4I55 - chains B and F of the 6 polymer chains in the assembly; structure by X-ray diffraction, 2.20 A resolution.

== Chain B ==
Name: Tubulin beta-2B chain
From: Bos taurus
UniProt: Q6B856 (TBB2B_BOVIN); the author numbering skips numbers that UniProt does not, so the offset changes along the chain: 1-42 = UniProt 1-42; 45-360 = UniProt 43-358; 369-455 = UniProt 359-445
Amino-acid sequence (445 residues; each row starts with the number of its first residue; note: 10 numbers in that range are skipped by the numbering (no residue carries them; nothing is unmodelled there)):
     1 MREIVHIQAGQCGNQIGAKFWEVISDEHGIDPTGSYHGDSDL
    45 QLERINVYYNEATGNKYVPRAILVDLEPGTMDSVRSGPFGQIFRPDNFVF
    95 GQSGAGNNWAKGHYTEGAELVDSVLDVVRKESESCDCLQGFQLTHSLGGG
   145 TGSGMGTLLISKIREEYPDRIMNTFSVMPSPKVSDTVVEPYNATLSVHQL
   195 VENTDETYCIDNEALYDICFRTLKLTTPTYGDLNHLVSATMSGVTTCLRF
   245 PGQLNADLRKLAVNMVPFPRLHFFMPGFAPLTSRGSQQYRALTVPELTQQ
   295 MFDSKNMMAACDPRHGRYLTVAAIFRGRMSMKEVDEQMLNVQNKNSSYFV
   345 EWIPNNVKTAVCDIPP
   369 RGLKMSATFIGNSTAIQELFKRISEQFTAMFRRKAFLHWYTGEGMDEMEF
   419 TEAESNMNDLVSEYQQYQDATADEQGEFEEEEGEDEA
Unresolved in the structure: 279-281, 439-455
Ion coordination: Mg2+: Gln-11 (together with GDP); Ca2+ near Glu-113 (its only coordinating residue here)
Residues lining bound ligands: GDP (guanosine-5'-diphosphate): Gly-10, Gln-11, Cys-12, Gln-15, Ile-16, Asp-69, Asn-101, Ser-140, Gly-142, Gly-143, Gly-144, Thr-145, Gly-146, Val-171, Pro-173, Val-177, Asp-179, Glu-183, Asn-206, Leu-209, Tyr-224, Leu-227, Asn-228
UniProt features mapped onto this chain:
  - motif: Met-1 to Ile-4 (MREI motif)
  - binding site (GTP): Gln-11, Glu-71, Ser-140, Gly-144, Thr-145, Gly-146, Asn-206, Asn-228
  - binding site (Mg(2+)): Glu-71
  - modified residue: Ser-40 (Phosphoserine), Thr-57 (Phosphothreonine), Lys-60 (N6-acetyllysine), Ser-174 (Phosphoserine), Thr-287 (Phosphothreonine), Thr-292 (Phosphothreonine), Arg-320 (Omega-N-methylarginine), Glu-448 (5-glutamyl polyglutamate)
  - cross-link (Glycyl lysine isopeptide (Lys-Gly)): Lys-60 (interchain with G-Cter in ubiquitin), Lys-326 (interchain with G-Cter in ubiquitin)

== Chain F ==
Name: Tubulin tyrosine ligase, TTL
From: Gallus gallus
UniProt: E1BQ43 (E1BQ43_CHICK); residues 1-378 here = UniProt positions 1-378
Amino-acid sequence (384 residues; each row starts with the number of its first residue):
     1 MYTFVVRDENSSVYAEVSRLLLATGQWKRLRKDNPRFNLMLGERNRLPFG
    51 RLGHEPGLVQLVNYYRGADKLCRKASLVKLIKTSPELSESCTWFPESYVI
   101 YPTNLKTPVAPAQNGIRHLINNTRTDEREVFLAAYNRRREGREGNVWIAK
   151 SSAGAKGEGILISSEASELLDFIDEQGQVHVIQKYLEKPLLLEPGHRKFD
   201 IRSWVLVDHLYNIYLYREGVLRTSSEPYNSANFQDKTCHLTNHCIQKEYS
   251 KNYGRYEEGNEMFFEEFNQYLMDALNTTLENSILLQIKHIIRSCLMCIEP
   301 AISTKHLHYQSFQLFGFDFMVDEELKVWLIEVNGAPACAQKLYAELCQGI
   351 VDVAISSVFPLADTGQKTSQPTSIFIKLHHHHHH
Unresolved in the structure: 107-124, 153-157, 363-370
Sequence notes: expression tag (379-384)
Ion coordination: Mg2+ site 1: Asp-318 (together with AMP-PCP); Mg2+ site 2: Glu-331 (together with AMP-PCP)
Residues lining bound ligands: AMP-PCP (ACP; phosphomethylphosphonic acid adenylate ester): Lys-74, Ile-148, Lys-150, Gln-183, Lys-184, Tyr-185, Leu-186, Lys-198, Asp-200, Arg-202, Arg-222, His-239, Leu-240, Thr-241, Asn-242, Asp-318, Met-320, Ile-330, Glu-331, Asn-333

== How chain B and chain F interact ==
Contacting residue pairs (12):
  Arg-311(B) with Arg-31(F)
  Leu-333(B) with Pro-56(F); Gly-57(F)
  Gln-336(B) with Arg-36(F), hydrogen bond
  Asn-337(B) with Arg-36(F), hydrogen bond; Gly-57(F); Leu-58(F)
  Lys-338(B) with Met-1(F)
  Ser-340(B) with Asn-34(F), hydrogen bond; Arg-36(F)
  Ser-341(B) with Arg-31(F)
  Asn-349(B) with Arg-36(F)
Other interface residues (no listed pair), chain B (9 interface residues in all): Glu-345
Other interface residues (no listed pair), chain F (10 interface residues in all): Thr-3, Lys-28, Leu-30

== Overview ==
9 residues of chain B face 10 of chain F across their interface, with 3 hydrogen bonds. Polar pairs include
Gln-336(B)/Arg-36(F), Asn-337(B)/Arg-36(F) and Ser-340(B)/Asn-34(F). Bound to chain B: GDP. Ligands of chain
F: AMP-PCP.
Chain B is Tubulin beta-2B chain (Bos taurus) and chain F is Tubulin tyrosine ligase, TTL (Gallus gallus); the
structure, Crystal structure of tubulin-stathmin-TTL complex, was determined by X-ray diffraction together
with 4I4T and 4I50 from the same study.
